7KXJ - chains L and H of the 9 polymer chains in the assembly; structure by electron microscopy, 6.40 A resolution (low resolution: residue-level contacts below are approximate; hydrogen-bond / salt-bridge calls are withheld).

[Chain L]
Name: Fab 15033-7 light chain
From: Homo sapiens
Notes: antibody fragment or engineered binder
Sequence (214 residues; row label = number of the first residue in the row; note: 20 numbers in that range are skipped by the numbering (no residue carries them; nothing is unmodelled there)):
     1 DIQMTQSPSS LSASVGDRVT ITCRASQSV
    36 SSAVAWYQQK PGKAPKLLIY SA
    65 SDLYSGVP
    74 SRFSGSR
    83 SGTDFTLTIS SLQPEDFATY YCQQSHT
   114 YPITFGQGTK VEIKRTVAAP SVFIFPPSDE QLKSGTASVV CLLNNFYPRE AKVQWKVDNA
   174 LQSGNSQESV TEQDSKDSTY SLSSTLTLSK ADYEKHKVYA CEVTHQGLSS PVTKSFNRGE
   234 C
Disulfides: Cys23-Cys104, Cys154-Cys214

[Chain H]
Name: Fab 15033-7 heavy chain
From: Homo sapiens
Notes: antibody fragment or engineered binder
Sequence (225 residues; numbered 1 to 233; 8 numbers in that range are skipped by the numbering (no residue carries them; nothing is unmodelled there); the number before each row is that of its first residue):
     1 EVQLVESGG
    11 GLVQPGGSLR LSCAASGFDL
    35 GGYSMHWVRQ APGKGLEWVA GIYAS
    62 GGATAYADSV K
    74 GRFTISADTS KNTAYLQMNS LRAEDTAVYY CARSYYYGGF GMDYWGQGTL VTVSSASTKG
   134 PSVFPLAPSS KSTSGGTAAL GCLVKDYFPE PVTVSWNSGA LTSGVHTFPA VLQSSGLYSL
   194 SSVVTVPSSS LGTQTYICNV NHKPSNTKVD KKVEPKSCDK
Not modelled in the structure: 232-233
Disulfides: Cys23-Cys104, Cys155-Cys211

[Chain L / chain H interface]
Residue-residue contacts (80; chain L residue first):
  Tyr42(L) - Gly114(H)
  Tyr42(L) - Met115(H)
  Tyr42(L) - Trp118(H)
  Gln44(L) - Gln44(H)
  Gln44(L) - Tyr103(H)
  Lys48(L) - Tyr103(H)
  Lys48(L) - Gln120(H)
  Ala49(L) - Trp118(H)
  Ala49(L) - Gly119(H)
  Ala49(L) - Gln120(H)
  Pro50(L) - Leu50(H)
  Pro50(L) - Tyr103(H)
  Pro50(L) - Trp118(H)
  Leu52(L) - Met115(H)
  Leu52(L) - Asp116(H)
  Tyr55(L) - Phe113(H)
  Tyr55(L) - Gly114(H)
  Tyr55(L) - Asp116(H)
  Tyr103(L) - Gln44(H)
  Tyr103(L) - Lys48(H)
  Tyr103(L) - Gly49(H)
  Gln105(L) - Gly114(H)
  Gln105(L) - Met115(H)
  Ser107(L) - Gly111(H)
  Ser107(L) - Gly112(H)
  Ser107(L) - Phe113(H)
  Ser107(L) - Gly114(H)
  Tyr114(L) - Ser38(H)
  Tyr114(L) - His40(H)
  Tyr114(L) - Trp52(H)
  Tyr114(L) - Tyr110(H)
  Tyr114(L) - Gly111(H)
  Pro115(L) - Trp52(H)
  Pro115(L) - Ala68(H)
  Ile116(L) - His40(H)
  Ile116(L) - Trp52(H)
  Ile116(L) - Met115(H)
  Phe118(L) - Leu50(H)
  Phe118(L) - Trp118(H)
  Gly119(L) - Gly49(H)
  Ser134(L) - Thr146(H)
  Phe136(L) - Thr146(H)
  Phe136(L) - Ala151(H)
  Phe136(L) - Ala152(H)
  Phe138(L) - Leu139(H)
  Phe138(L) - Ala140(H)
  Phe138(L) - Ala152(H)
  Phe138(L) - Val196(H)
  Ser141(L) - Pro138(H)
  Asp142(L) - Lys229(H)
  Glu143(L) - Phe137(H)
  Glu143(L) - Pro138(H)
  Glu143(L) - Lys224(H)
  Gln144(L) - Phe137(H)
  Gln144(L) - Pro138(H)
  Gln144(L) - Leu139(H)
  Gln144(L) - Leu156(H)
  Ser147(L) - Phe137(H)
  Ser151(L) - Leu156(H)
  Val153(L) - Leu139(H)
  Val153(L) - Leu156(H)
  Leu155(L) - Val196(H)
  Asn158(L) - His179(H)
  Gln180(L) - Gln186(H)
  Glu181(L) - Val184(H)
  Ser182(L) - Phe181(H)
  Ser182(L) - Pro182(H)
  Val183(L) - Phe181(H)
  Val183(L) - Pro182(H)
  Thr184(L) - Thr180(H)
  Thr184(L) - Phe181(H)
  Thr184(L) - Pro182(H)
  Ser194(L) - His179(H)
  Ser194(L) - Phe181(H)
  Leu195(L) - Phe181(H)
  Ser196(L) - Phe181(H)
  Ser196(L) - Ser194(H)
  Cys234(L) - Ala140(H)
  Cys234(L) - Pro141(H)
  Cys234(L) - Cys231(H)  disulfide
Other interface residues (no listed pair), chain L (40 interface residues in all): Ala38, Ala40, Tyr68, Gln120
Other interface residues (no listed pair), chain H (44 interface residues in all): Val42, Ser107, Ser142, Thr150, Thr198
Cross-chain cystine bridges: Cys234(L)-Cys231(H)

[Summary]
40 residues of chain L face 44 of chain H across their interface, with 1 disulfide bond.
Chain L is Fab 15033-7 light chain and chain H is Fab 15033-7 heavy chain, both from Homo sapiens; the
structure, SARS-CoV-2 spike protein in complex with Fab 15033-7, 3-"up", asymmetric, was determined by
electron microscopy (same publication as 7KLG, 7KLH, 7KMK, 7KML and 7KXK).
